8ZGT - chains E and F of the 6 polymer chains in the assembly; structure by electron microscopy, 2.96 A resolution.

Chain E (and F):
Molecule: Immunoglobulin heavy constant epsilon
Source organism: Rattus norvegicus
Notes: chain F of this document is another copy of the same molecule, construct and numbering; everything in this record applies to it too
UniProtKB: P01855 (IGHE_RAT); residue numbers follow UniProt; this construct covers 95-429
Sequence (374 residues; numbered 73 to 446; the number before each row is that of its first residue):
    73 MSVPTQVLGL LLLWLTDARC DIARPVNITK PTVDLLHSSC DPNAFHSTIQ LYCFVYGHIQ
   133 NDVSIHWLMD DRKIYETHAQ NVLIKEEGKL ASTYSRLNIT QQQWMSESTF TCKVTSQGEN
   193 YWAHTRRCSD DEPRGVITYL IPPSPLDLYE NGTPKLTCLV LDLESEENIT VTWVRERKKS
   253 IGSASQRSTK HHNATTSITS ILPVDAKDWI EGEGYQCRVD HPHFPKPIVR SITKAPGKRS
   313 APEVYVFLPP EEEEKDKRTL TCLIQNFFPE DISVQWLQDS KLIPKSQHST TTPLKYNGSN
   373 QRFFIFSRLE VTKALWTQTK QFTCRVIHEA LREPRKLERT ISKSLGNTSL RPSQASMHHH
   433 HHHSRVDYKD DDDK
Disordered / not traced: 73-97, 418-446 (chain F: 73-100, 417-446)
Construct notes: initiating methionine (73); expression tag (74-94, 430-446)
Cystine bridges: Cys125-Cys184, Cys230-Cys289, Cys334-Cys396
Glycans and other covalent adducts: N-acetylglucosamine (NAG) linked to Asn170, Asn240; glycan linked to Asn265

Chain E / chain F interface:
Pairs across the interface - 77 pairs, chain E then chain F:
  Leu108(E) with Leu108(F), hydrophobic; His109(F); Ser110(F); Tyr124(F), hydrophobic
  His109(E) with Leu108(F); His109(F), hydrogen bond (backbone-backbone); Ser111(F)
  Ser111(E) with His109(F); Thr197(F), hydrogen bond; Arg198(F)
  Cys112(E) with Cys200(F), disulfide
  Pro114(E) with Gln288(F), hydrogen bond (backbone-side chain)
  Ala116(E) with Gln288(F), hydrogen bond (backbone-side chain); Ser303(F)
  Phe117(E) with Arg247(F); Glu248(F); Gly286(F); Gln288(F); Thr305(F), hydrogen bond (backbone-side chain)
  Tyr124(E) with Leu108(F), hydrophobic
  Glu148(E) with Lys367(F); Ser371(F); Gln373(F), hydrogen bond
  His150(E) with Ser371(F), hydrogen bond
  Ile156(E) with Ile156(F), hydrophobic; Lys157(F)
  Lys157(E) with Ile156(F)
  Met177(E) with Cys200(F), hydrophobic; Ser201(F); Asp203(F)
  Thr181(E) with Pro114(F)
  His196(E) with Asp113(F), salt bridge; Asn115(F)
  Thr197(E) with Ser111(F); Cys112(F)
  Arg198(E) with Ser111(F), hydrogen bond (backbone-side chain); Cys112(F), hydrogen bond (backbone-backbone)
  Arg199(E) with Arg199(F); Cys200(F), hydrogen bond (side chain-backbone); Ser201(F)
  Cys200(E) with Ser111(F); Cys112(F), hydrophobic; Ile121(F), hydrophobic; Arg199(F), hydrogen bond (backbone-side chain)
  Ser201(E) with Met177(F)
  Asp202(E) with Met177(F)
  His264(E) with Asn115(F), hydrogen bond (backbone-side chain)
  Asn265(E) with Pro114(F)
  Ala266(E) with Pro114(F); Asn115(F)
  Tyr317(E) with Pro322(F), hydrophobic; Lys327(F), hydrogen bond
  Pro322(E) with Tyr317(F), hydrophobic; Phe319(F), hydrophobic
  Glu324(E) with Val316(F); Tyr317(F); Arg411(F), salt bridge
  Lys327(E) with Tyr317(F), hydrogen bond
  Thr331(E) with Gln337(F)
  Thr333(E) with Phe378(F)
  Gln337(E) with Thr331(F); Arg380(F), hydrogen bond
  Gln359(E) with Tyr368(F)
  Ser361(E) with Tyr368(F); Phe376(F)
  Thr362(E) with Leu366(F)
  Leu366(E) with Thr362(F)
  Tyr368(E) with Arg380(F)
  Phe376(E) with Ser361(F); Arg380(F)
  Phe378(E) with Thr333(F); Phe378(F), hydrophobic
  Arg380(E) with Gln337(F), hydrogen bond; Tyr368(F); Phe376(F)
  Glu382(E) with Tyr368(F)
  Arg411(E) with Glu324(F), salt bridge
Also at the interface, not in a pair above, chain E (51 interface residues in all): Asp106, Leu107, Ser110, Phe126, Trp176, Phe319, Leu320, Glu325, Leu335, Thr363
Also at the interface, not in a pair above, chain F (59 interface residues in all): Asp106, Leu107, Phe126, Leu155, Gln173, Asp202, Tyr287, Arg290, Val301, Glu315, Leu320, Glu325, Thr363, Glu382
Cross-chain cystine bridges: Cys112(E)-Cys200(F)

In short:
51 residues of chain E and 59 residues of chain F are in contact; the contacts include 1 disulfide bond, 16
hydrogen bonds and 3 salt bridges. Polar pairs include His196(E)-Asp113(F), Glu324(E)-Arg411(F) and
Ser111(E)-Thr197(F). Covalently linked N-acetylglucosamine: at Asn170(E) and Asn240(E).
Chain E and chain F are both Immunoglobulin heavy constant epsilon (Rattus norvegicus); the structure,
Structure of the ige-fc bound to its high affinity receptor fc(epsilon)ri state3, was determined by electron
microscopy (same publication as 8Y81, 8Y84, 8Z0T and 8ZGS).
